5LVU - chain A; structure by X-ray diffraction, 2.60 A resolution.

# Chain A
Protein: XiaF protein
From: Streptomyces sp
UniProt: I7IIA9 (I7IIA9_9ACTN); residues 1-397 here correspond to UniProt positions 3-399 (UniProt number = residue number + 2)
Chain sequence (413 residues; numbered -15 to 397; the number before each row is that of its first residue; numbers below 1 keep their minus sign (His-15 is residue -15)):
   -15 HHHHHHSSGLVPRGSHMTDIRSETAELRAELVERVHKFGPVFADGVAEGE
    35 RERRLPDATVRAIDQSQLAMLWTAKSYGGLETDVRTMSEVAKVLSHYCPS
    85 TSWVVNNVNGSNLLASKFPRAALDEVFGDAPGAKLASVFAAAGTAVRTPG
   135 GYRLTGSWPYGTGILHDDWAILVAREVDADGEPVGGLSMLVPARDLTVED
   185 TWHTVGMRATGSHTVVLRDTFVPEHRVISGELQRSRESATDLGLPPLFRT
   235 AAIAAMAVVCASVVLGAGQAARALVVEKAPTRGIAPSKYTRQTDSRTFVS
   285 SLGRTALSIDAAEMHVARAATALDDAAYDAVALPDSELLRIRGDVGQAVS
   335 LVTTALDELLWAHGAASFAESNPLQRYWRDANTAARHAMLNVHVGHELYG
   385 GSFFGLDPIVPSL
Disordered / not traced: -15 to 4
Differences from the reference sequence: expression tag (-15 to 0)
From the paper describing this entry:
  - catalytic residues: His371 (proposed by the authors, not directly observed)
  - specificity-determining residues: Ile237 (proposed by the authors, not directly observed)

# In short
The paper reports the catalytic residue His371; the specificity determinant Ile237.
Chain A is XiaF protein (Streptomyces sp); the structure, XiaF (apo) from Streptomyces sp, was determined by
X-ray diffraction together with 5LVW and 5MR6 from the same study.
